4PS0 - chains A and C; structure by X-ray diffraction, 1.63 A resolution.

# Chain A
Name: Caspase-3
Source organism: Homo sapiens
Notes: EC 3.4.22.56
UniProt: P42574 (CASP3_HUMAN); numbering as in UniProt (aligned over 1-277)
Chain sequence (285 residues; each row starts with the number of its first residue):
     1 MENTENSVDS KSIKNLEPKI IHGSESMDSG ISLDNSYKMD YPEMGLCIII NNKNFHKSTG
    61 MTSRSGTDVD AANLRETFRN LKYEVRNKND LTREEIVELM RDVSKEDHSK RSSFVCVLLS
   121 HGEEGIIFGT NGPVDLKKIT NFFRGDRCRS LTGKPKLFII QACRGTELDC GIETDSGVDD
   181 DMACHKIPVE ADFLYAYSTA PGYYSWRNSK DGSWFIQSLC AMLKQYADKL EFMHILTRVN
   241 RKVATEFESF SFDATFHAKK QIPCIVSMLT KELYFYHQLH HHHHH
Disordered / not traced: 1-33, 175-178, 282-285
Differences from the reference sequence: expression tag (278-285)
What the authors report for this chain:
  - specificity-determining residues: Tyr-204, Trp-206

# Chain C
Name: (Bal)lq(hyp)(1u8) peptide
Chain sequence (5 residues; row label = number of the first residue in the row):
   401 XLQPX
Modified / non-standard residues: BAL (beta-alanine) at position 401; Pro-404 (4-hydroxyproline; HYP); 1U8 ((3S)-3-amino-5-[(2,6-dimethylbenzoyl)oxy]-4-oxopentanoic acid) at position 405

# Chain A / chain C interface
Residue-residue contacts (28; chain A residue first):
  Ser-63(A) with Gln-403(C)
  Arg-64(A) with 1U8_405(C)
  Ser-65(A) with Gln-403(C), hydrogen bond (backbone-side chain)
  Ser-120(A) with 1U8_405(C)
  His-121(A) with Pro-404(C); 1U8_405(C)
  Gly-122(A) with 1U8_405(C), hydrogen bond (backbone-backbone)
  Gln-161(A) with 1U8_405(C)
  Ala-162(A) with 1U8_405(C)
  Cys-163(A) with 1U8_405(C), hydrogen bond (backbone-backbone)
  Tyr-204(A) with Pro-404(C)
  Ser-205(A) with Pro-404(C); 1U8_405(C), hydrogen bond (backbone-backbone)
  Trp-206(A) with Leu-402(C), hydrophobic; Gln-403(C); Pro-404(C)
  Arg-207(A) with BAL_401(C); Leu-402(C); Gln-403(C), hydrogen bond; Pro-404(C), hydrogen bond (side chain-backbone); 1U8_405(C)
  Asn-208(A) with BAL_401(C)
  Ser-209(A) with BAL_401(C), hydrogen bond (backbone-backbone)
  Trp-214(A) with Leu-402(C), hydrophobic
  Ser-249(A) with Leu-402(C)
  Phe-250(A) with Leu-402(C)
  Ser-251(A) with Leu-402(C)
  Phe-256(A) with Leu-402(C)
The authors on this interface:
  - interface residues, chain A: Tyr-204(A), Trp-206(A)

# Overview
20 residues of chain A face 5 of chain C across their interface, with 7 hydrogen bonds. Polar pairs include
Ser-65(A)/Gln-403(C), Arg-207(A)/Gln-403(C) and Arg-207(A)/Pro-404(C). The paper reports interface residues
Tyr-204(A) and Trp-206(A); specificity determinants Tyr-204(A) and Trp-206(A).
Here chain A is Caspase-3 (Homo sapiens) and chain C is (Bal)lq(hyp)(1u8) peptide. Entry 4PS0 (Caspase-8
specific unnatural amino acid peptides) was determined by X-ray diffraction, deposited together with 4PRY,
4PRZ and 4PS1.
